Entry 4WA6 (X-ray diffraction, 2.36 A resolution); this record covers chains A and C of the 4 polymer chains in the assembly.

== Chain A ==
Protein: Ubiquitin carboxyl-terminal hydrolase 8
Organism: Saccharomyces cerevisiae
Notes: EC 3.4.19.12
Reference sequence: P50102 (UBP8_YEAST); residue numbers follow UniProt; this construct covers 1-471
Chain sequence (476 residues; row label = number of the first residue in the row; numbers below 1 keep their minus sign (Gly-4 is residue -4)):
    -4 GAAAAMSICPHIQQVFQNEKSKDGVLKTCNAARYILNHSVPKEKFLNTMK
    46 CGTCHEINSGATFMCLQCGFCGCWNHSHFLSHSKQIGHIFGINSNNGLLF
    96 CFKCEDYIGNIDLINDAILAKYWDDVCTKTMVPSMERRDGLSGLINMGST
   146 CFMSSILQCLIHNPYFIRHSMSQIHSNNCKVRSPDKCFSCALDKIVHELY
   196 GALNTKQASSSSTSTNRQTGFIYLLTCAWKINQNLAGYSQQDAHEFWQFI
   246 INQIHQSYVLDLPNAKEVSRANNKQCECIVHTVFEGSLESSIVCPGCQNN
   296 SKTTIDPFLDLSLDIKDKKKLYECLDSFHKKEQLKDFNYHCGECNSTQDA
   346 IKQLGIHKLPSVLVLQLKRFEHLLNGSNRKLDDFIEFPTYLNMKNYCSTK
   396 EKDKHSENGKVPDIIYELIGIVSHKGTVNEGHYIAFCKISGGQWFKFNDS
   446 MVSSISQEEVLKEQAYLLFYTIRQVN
Not modelled in the structure: -4 to 0, 199-210, 227-235, 395-404
Sequence notes: expression tag (-4 to 0)
Metal / ion sites: Zn2+ site 1: Cys4, His6, Cys96, Cys99; Zn2+ site 2: Cys46, Cys49, Cys68, His73; Zn2+ site 3: Cys60, Cys63, His77, His83; Zn2+ site 4: His170, Cys174, Cys182, Cys185; Zn2+ site 5: His250, Cys271, Cys273, His276; Zn2+ site 6: Cys289, Cys292, Cys336, Cys339
Swiss-Prot annotation at these positions:
  - zinc finger: Lys22 to Cys122 (UBP-type)
  - active site: Cys146 (Nucleophile), His427 (Proton acceptor)
  - binding site (Zn(2+)): Cys4, His6, Cys46, Cys49, Cys60, Cys63, Cys68, His73, His77, His83, Cys96, Cys99, His170, Cys174, Cys182, Cys185, His250, Cys271, Cys273, His276 and 4 more in UniProt
  - mutagenesis: Cys46 (C46A: Lowers histone H2B deubiquitination activity; when associated with A-49), Cys49 (C49A: Lowers histone H2B deubiquitination activity; when associated with A-46), His77 (H77A: Lowers histone H2B deubiquitination activity), Cys146 (C146S: Lowers histone H2B deubiquitination activity), His419 (H419A: Lowers histone H2B deubiquitination activity)

== Chain C ==
Protein: SAGA-associated factor 11
Organism: Saccharomyces cerevisiae
Reference sequence: A6ZWK1 (SGF11_YEAS7); residues 1-99 here = UniProt positions 1-99
Chain sequence (99 residues; numbered 1 to 99; the number before each row is that of its first residue):
     1 MTEETITIDSISNGILNNLLTTLIQDIVARETTQQQLLKTRYPDLRSYYF
    51 DPNGSLDINGLQKQQESSQYIHCENCGRDVSANRLAAHLQRCLSRGARR
Not modelled in the structure: 1-4, 72-79, 95-99
Metal / ion sites: Zn2+: His88, Cys92
Swiss-Prot annotation at these positions:
  - zinc finger: Ile71 to Cys92 (SGF11-type)

== How chain A and chain C interact ==
Residue-residue contacts (85; chain A residue first):
  Met1(A) with Gln36(C); Thr40(C)
  Glu51(A) with Asn18(C), hydrogen bond
  Ile52(A) with Asn18(C), hydrogen bond (backbone-side chain)
  Asn53(A) with Asn18(C); Leu19(C); Thr22(C), hydrogen bond (backbone-side chain)
  Gly55(A) with Thr21(C); Thr22(C), hydrogen bond (backbone-side chain); Gln25(C)
  Ala56(A) with Thr22(C); Gln25(C), hydrogen bond (backbone-side chain)
  Trp69(A) with Gln25(C)
  Asn70(A) with Thr21(C), hydrogen bond; Gln25(C), hydrogen bond
  Asn90(A) with Thr22(C); Asp26(C); Arg30(C)
  Asn91(A) with Asp26(C), hydrogen bond; Ala29(C); Arg30(C)
  Leu93(A) with Ala29(C); Thr33(C)
  Asp101(A) with Gln36(C)
  Tyr102(A) with Ala29(C), hydrophobic; Thr33(C); Gln36(C), hydrogen bond (backbone-side chain)
  Ile103(A) with Gln36(C)
  Gly104(A) with Gln36(C), hydrogen bond (backbone-side chain); Leu37(C)
  Asn105(A) with Gln36(C), hydrogen bond (backbone-side chain); Leu37(C); Thr40(C), hydrogen bond
  Asp107(A) with Arg41(C), salt bridge
  Asn110(A) with Leu37(C)
  Val127(A) with Arg41(C)
  Pro128(A) with Arg41(C); Tyr42(C), hydrogen bond (backbone-side chain)
  Ser129(A) with Tyr42(C)
  Met130(A) with Tyr42(C); Asp44(C); Leu45(C), hydrophobic; Arg46(C)
  Arg133(A) with Leu38(C); Tyr42(C); Tyr48(C), hydrogen bond
  Asp134(A) with Tyr48(C), hydrogen bond
  Leu136(A) with Tyr48(C), hydrophobic
  Ile140(A) with Glu66(C); Gln69(C); Ala82(C), hydrophobic
  Asn141(A) with Glu66(C); Ala82(C); Asn83(C)
  Met142(A) with Ile71(C), hydrophobic; Ala82(C); Asn83(C); Leu85(C); Ala86(C), hydrogen bond (backbone-backbone)
  Gly143(A) with Asn83(C), hydrogen bond (backbone-backbone)
  Gln213(A) with Ile71(C)
  Thr221(A) with Leu89(C); Leu93(C)
  Trp224(A) with Gln90(C), hydrogen bond; Leu93(C); Ser94(C)
  Gln438(A) with Tyr48(C)
  Phe440(A) with Tyr48(C), hydrophobic; Ile58(C), hydrophobic
  Asp444(A) with Lys63(C); Glu66(C)
  Ser445(A) with Gln69(C), hydrogen bond
  Met446(A) with Ser55(C); Asp57(C); Leu61(C); Gln62(C); Lys63(C)
  Val447(A) with Asp57(C); Ile58(C), hydrogen bond (backbone-backbone)
  Ser448(A) with Leu56(C); Asp57(C); Ile58(C)
  Ser449(A) with Tyr49(C); Phe50(C); Ile58(C)
Interface residues without a listed pair, chain A (46 interface residues in all): Ile3, Ser54, Glu131, Ile217, Leu220, Asn443
Interface residues without a listed pair, chain C (43 interface residues in all): Asn17, Lys39, Arg84, Ala87

== Overview ==
46 residues of chain A face 43 of chain C across their interface; the contacts include 20 hydrogen bonds and 1
salt bridge. Among the polar pairs are Asp107(A)-Arg41(C), Glu51(A)-Asn18(C) and Ile52(A)-Asn18(C).
Here chain A is Ubiquitin carboxyl-terminal hydrolase 8 and chain C is SAGA-associated factor 11, both from
Saccharomyces cerevisiae. Entry 4WA6 (Structure of yeast SAGA DUBm with Sgf73 N59D mutant at 2.36 angstroms
resolution) was determined by X-ray diffraction.
